Entry 6IQ4 (X-ray diffraction, 2.25 A resolution); this record covers chains A and I of the 10 polymer chains in the assembly.

Chain A:
Name: Histone H3.1
Source organism: Homo sapiens
UniProt: P68431 (H31_HUMAN); residues 38-135 here correspond to UniProt positions 39-136 (UniProt number = residue number + 1)
Chain sequence (98 residues; each row starts with the number of its first residue):
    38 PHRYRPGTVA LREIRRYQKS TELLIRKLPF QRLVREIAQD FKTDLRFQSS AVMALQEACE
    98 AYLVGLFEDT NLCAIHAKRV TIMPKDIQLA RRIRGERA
Bound ions: gold ion: His113 (together with 4-diphenylphosphanylbenzoic acid)
Residues lining bound ligands: 4-diphenylphosphanylbenzoic acid (XIS): Leu109, Ile112, His113
UniProt features mapped onto this chain:
  - modified residue: Tyr41 (Phosphotyrosine), Lys56 (N6,N6,N6-trimethyllysine), Ser57 (Phosphoserine), Lys64 (N6-(2-hydroxyisobutyryl)lysine), Lys79 (N6,N6,N6-trimethyllysine), Thr80 (Phosphothreonine), Ser86 (Phosphoserine), Thr107 (Phosphothreonine), Lys115 (N6-acetyllysine), Lys122 (N6-(2-hydroxyisobutyryl)lysine)

Chain I:
Molecule: 145-nt DNA strand
Source organism: Homo sapiens
Sequence (145 nucleotides; each row starts with the number of its first residue; numbers below 1 keep their minus sign (DA-72 is residue -72)):
   -72 ATCAATATCC ACCTGCAGAT ACTACCAAAA GTGTATTTGG AAACTGCTCC ATCAAAAGGC
   -12 ATGTTCAGCT GAATCAGCTG AACATGCCTT TTGATGGAGC AGTTTCCAAA TACACTTTTG
    48 GTAGTATCTG CAGGTGGATA TTGAT

Interface between chain A and chain I:
Pairs across the interface (26):
  Arg40(A) with DT-8(I), base contact; DG70(I), sugar contact
  Tyr41(A) with DT69(I), phosphate contact; DG70(I), phosphate contact
  Arg42(A) with DG-5(I), salt bridge to the phosphate; DG70(I), hydrogen bond to the phosphate
  Pro43(A) with DA-6(I), phosphate contact
  Thr45(A) with DT69(I), phosphate contact; DG70(I), hydrogen bond to the phosphate
  Arg63(A) with DG-14(I), hydrogen bond to the phosphate; DC-13(I), salt bridge to the phosphate
  Arg72(A) with DA-22(I), salt bridge to the phosphate
  Arg83(A) with DC-23(I), phosphate contact; DA-22(I), hydrogen bond to the sugar
  Phe84(A) with DC-23(I), sugar contact; DA-22(I), hydrogen bond to the phosphate
  Gln85(A) with DC-23(I), phosphate contact
  Ser86(A) with DC-23(I), hydrogen bond to the phosphate
  Arg116(A) with DT-3(I), phosphate contact; DG-2(I), salt bridge to the phosphate
  Val117(A) with DC-4(I), phosphate contact; DT-3(I), hydrogen bond to the phosphate
  Thr118(A) with DC-4(I), hydrogen bond to the phosphate; DT-3(I), hydrogen bond to the phosphate
  Met120(A) with DT-3(I), phosphate contact; DG-2(I), phosphate contact
Other interface residues (no listed pair), chain A (17 interface residues in all): His39, Lys115
Other interface residues (no listed pair), chain I (13 interface residues in all): DA71

Summary:
Chain A and chain I form an interface of 17 and 13 residues respectively, with 9 hydrogen bonds and 4 salt
bridges. Polar contacts include Arg83(A)-DA-22(I), Arg42(A)-DG70(I) and Thr45(A)-DG70(I). Bound to chain A:
4-diphenylphosphanylbenzoic acid.
Here chain A is Histone H3.1 and chain I is a 145-nt DNA strand, both from Homo sapiens. Entry 6IQ4
(Nucleosome core particle cross-linked with a hetero-binuclear molecule possessing RAPTA and gold(I)
4-(diphenylphosphino)benzoic acid groups) was determined by X-ray diffraction.
